1AGF - chains A and B of the 3 polymer chains in the assembly; structure by X-ray diffraction, 2.20 A resolution.

[Chain A]
Protein: B*0801
Source organism: Homo sapiens
Notes: fragment: extracellular
UniProt: P30460 (1B08_HUMAN); residues 1-276 here correspond to UniProt positions 25-300 (UniProt number = residue number + 24)
Chain sequence (276 residues; numbered 1 to 276; the number before each row is that of its first residue):
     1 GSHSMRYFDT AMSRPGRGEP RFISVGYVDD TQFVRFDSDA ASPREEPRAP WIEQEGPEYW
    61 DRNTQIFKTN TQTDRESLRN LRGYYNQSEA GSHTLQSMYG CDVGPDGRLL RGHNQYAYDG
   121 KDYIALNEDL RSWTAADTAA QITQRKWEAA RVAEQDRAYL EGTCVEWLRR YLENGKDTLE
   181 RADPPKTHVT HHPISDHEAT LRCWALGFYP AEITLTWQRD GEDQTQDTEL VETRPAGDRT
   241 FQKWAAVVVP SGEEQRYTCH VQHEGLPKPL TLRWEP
Disulfides: Cys101-Cys164, Cys203-Cys259

[Chain B]
Protein: Beta-2 microglobulin
Source organism: Homo sapiens
Notes: fragment: extracellular
UniProt: P61769 (B2MG_HUMAN); residues 1-99 here correspond to UniProt positions 21-119 (UniProt number = residue number + 20)
Chain sequence (99 residues; each row starts with the number of its first residue):
     1 IQRTPKIQVY SRHPAENGKS NFLNCYVSGF HPSDIEVDLL KNGERIEKVE HSDLSFSKDW
    61 SFYLLYYTEF TPTEKDEYAC RVNHVTLSQP KIVKWDRDM
Disulfides: Cys25-Cys80
Curated features (UniProtKB/Swiss-Prot):
  - modified residue: Gln2 (Pyrrolidone carboxylic acid)
  - glycosylation: Ile1 (N-linked (Glc) (glycation) isoleucine), Lys19 (N-linked (Glc) (glycation) lysine), Lys41 (N-linked (Glc) (glycation) lysine), Lys48 (N-linked (Glc) (glycation) lysine), Lys58 (N-linked (Glc) (glycation) lysine), Lys91 (N-linked (Glc) (glycation) lysine), Lys94 (N-linked (Glc) (glycation) lysine)

[Interface between chain A and chain B]
Residue-residue contacts (55):
  Phe8(A) - Ser55(B)
  Phe8(A) - Phe56(B)
  Asp9(A) - Phe56(B)
  Thr10(A) - Phe56(B)
  Thr10(A) - Phe62(B)
  Met12(A) - Ser33(B)
  Val25(A) - Asp53(B)
  Val25(A) - Leu54(B)
  Val25(A) - Ser55(B)
  Tyr27(A) - Ser55(B)
  Tyr27(A) - Tyr63(B)  hydrogen bond
  Gln32(A) - Asp53(B)
  Arg35(A) - Asp53(B)  salt bridge
  Arg48(A) - Asp53(B)  salt bridge
  Gln96(A) - His31(B)  hydrogen bond
  Gln96(A) - Phe56(B)
  Gln96(A) - Trp60(B)  hydrogen bond (side chain-backbone)
  Gln96(A) - Phe62(B)
  Ser97(A) - Phe56(B)
  Met98(A) - Trp60(B)  hydrophobic
  Gln115(A) - Trp60(B)
  Tyr116(A) - Trp60(B)
  Ala117(A) - Trp60(B)  hydrophobic
  Asp119(A) - Ile1(B)  hydrogen bond (backbone-backbone)
  Asp119(A) - His31(B)
  Gly120(A) - Ile1(B)
  Gly120(A) - Arg3(B)  hydrogen bond (backbone-side chain)
  Gly120(A) - His31(B)
  Lys121(A) - Ile1(B)
  Asp122(A) - Trp60(B)  hydrogen bond
  His192(A) - Asp98(B)
  Arg202(A) - Asp98(B)  hydrogen bond (side chain-backbone)
  Trp204(A) - Asp98(B)
  Trp204(A) - Met99(B)
  Val231(A) - Gln8(B)
  Glu232(A) - Lys6(B)  salt bridge
  Glu232(A) - Gln8(B)  hydrogen bond (backbone-side chain)
  Glu232(A) - Tyr26(B)
  Glu232(A) - Ser28(B)  hydrogen bond
  Thr233(A) - Tyr26(B)
  Arg234(A) - Gln8(B)  hydrogen bond
  Arg234(A) - Tyr10(B)
  Arg234(A) - Met99(B)  hydrogen bond (side chain-backbone)
  Pro235(A) - Tyr10(B)  hydrogen bond (backbone-side chain)
  Pro235(A) - Asn24(B)
  Pro235(A) - Tyr26(B)
  Pro235(A) - Leu65(B)  hydrophobic
  Ala236(A) - Arg12(B)  hydrogen bond (backbone-side chain)
  Ala236(A) - Asn24(B)  hydrogen bond (backbone-side chain)
  Gly237(A) - Arg12(B)  hydrogen bond (backbone-side chain)
  Asp238(A) - Arg12(B)
  Gln242(A) - Tyr10(B)
  Gln242(A) - Ser11(B)  hydrogen bond (side chain-backbone)
  Gln242(A) - Arg12(B)  hydrogen bond (side chain-backbone)
  Trp244(A) - Met99(B)  hydrogen bond (side chain-backbone)
Also at the interface, not in a pair above, chain A (35 interface residues in all): Ile23, Thr94, Leu206
Also at the interface, not in a pair above, chain B (27 interface residues in all): His13, Pro14, Pro32, Ser57, Lys58

[In short]
Chain A and chain B form an interface of 35 and 27 residues respectively; the contacts include 18 hydrogen
bonds and 3 salt bridges. Polar contacts include Arg35(A)-Asp53(B), Arg48(A)-Asp53(B) and Glu232(A)-Lys6(B).
Here chain A is B*0801 and chain B is Beta-2 microglobulin, both from Homo sapiens. Entry 1AGF (Antagonist
HIV-1 gag peptides induce structural changes in HLA B8-HIV-1 gag peptide (GGKKRYKL-5R mutation)) was
determined by X-ray diffraction (same publication as 1AGB, 1AGC, 1AGD and 1AGE).
